PDB entry 3UUD | X-ray diffraction, 1.60 A resolution | chains A and B of the 4 polymer chains in the assembly

# Chain A
Protein: Estrogen receptor
Source organism: Homo sapiens
Notes: fragment: Ligand binding domain (residues 302-552)
UniProtKB: P03372 (ESR1_HUMAN); residues 302-552 here = UniProt positions 302-552
Amino-acid sequence (251 residues; numbered 302 to 552; the number before each row is that of its first residue):
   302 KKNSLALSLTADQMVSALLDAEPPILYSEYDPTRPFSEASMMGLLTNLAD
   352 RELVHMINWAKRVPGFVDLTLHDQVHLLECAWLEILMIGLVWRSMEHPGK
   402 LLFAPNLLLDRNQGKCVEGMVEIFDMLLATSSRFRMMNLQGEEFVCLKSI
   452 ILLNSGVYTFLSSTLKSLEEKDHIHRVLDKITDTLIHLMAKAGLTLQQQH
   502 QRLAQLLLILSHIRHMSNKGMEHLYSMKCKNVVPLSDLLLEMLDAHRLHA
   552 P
Unresolved in the structure: 302-304, 462-464, 550-552
Sequence notes: engineered mutation Ser537 (Tyr in P03372)
Modified positions: Cys381 (s-hydroxycysteine; CSO); Cys530 (s-hydroxycysteine; CSO)
Residues lining bound ligands: estradiol (EST): Met343, Leu346, Thr347, Leu349, Ala350, Glu353, Leu384, Leu387, Met388, Leu391, Arg394, Phe404, Met421, Ile424, Leu428, Gly521, His524, Leu525
From the paper describing this entry:
  - binding site for estradiol: Glu353, Arg394, Gly521, His524, Leu525
  - contacts within the chain: Thr347-Leu525 (hydrophobic contact), Leu525-Leu536 (hydrophobic contact)
  - mutagenesis - Y537S: increased stability

# Chain B
Protein: Estrogen receptor
Source organism: Homo sapiens
Notes: fragment: Ligand binding domain (residues 302-552)
UniProtKB: P03372 (ESR1_HUMAN); residue numbers follow UniProt; this construct covers 302-552
Amino-acid sequence (251 residues; row label = number of the first residue in the row):
   302 KKNSLALSLTADQMVSALLDAEPPILYSEYDPTRPFSEASMMGLLTNLAD
   352 RELVHMINWAKRVPGFVDLTLHDQVHLLECAWLEILMIGLVWRSMEHPGK
   402 LLFAPNLLLDRNQGKCVEGMVEIFDMLLATSSRFRMMNLQGEEFVCLKSI
   452 ILLNSGVYTFLSSTLKSLEEKDHIHRVLDKITDTLIHLMAKAGLTLQQQH
   502 QRLAQLLLILSHIRHMSNKGMEHLYSMKCKNVVPLSDLLLEMLDAHRLHA
   552 P
Unresolved in the structure: 302-303, 462-471, 551-552
Sequence notes: engineered mutation Ser537 (Tyr in P03372)
Modified positions: Cys381 (s-hydroxycysteine; CSO); Cys417 (s-hydroxycysteine; CSO)
Residues lining bound ligands: estradiol (EST): Met343, Leu346, Thr347, Leu349, Ala350, Glu353, Leu384, Leu387, Met388, Leu391, Arg394, Phe404, Met421, Ile424, Leu428, Gly521, His524, Leu525

# Chain A / chain B interface
Residue-residue contacts (58):
  Ala430(A) - Tyr459(B)
  Arg434(A) - Tyr459(B)  hydrogen bond
  Arg434(A) - His476(B)  hydrogen bond
  Ile451(A) - Leu509(B)  hydrophobic
  Asn455(A) - Leu509(B)
  Asn455(A) - His513(B)  hydrogen bond (backbone-side chain)
  Ser456(A) - His513(B)
  Val458(A) - His513(B)
  Tyr459(A) - Ala430(B)
  Tyr459(A) - Arg434(B)  hydrogen bond
  Tyr459(A) - Ile510(B)
  Tyr459(A) - His513(B)
  His476(A) - Arg434(B)
  Asp480(A) - Gln502(B)
  Asp480(A) - Gln506(B)  hydrogen bond
  Thr483(A) - His501(B)
  Thr483(A) - Ala505(B)
  Asp484(A) - Gln498(B)
  Asp484(A) - His501(B)  salt bridge
  Asp484(A) - Gln502(B)  hydrogen bond
  Ile487(A) - His501(B)
  Leu497(A) - Leu497(B)  hydrophobic
  Gln498(A) - Asp484(B)
  His501(A) - Thr483(B)
  His501(A) - Asp484(B)  salt bridge
  His501(A) - Ile487(B)
  His501(A) - Leu497(B)
  His501(A) - His501(B)
  His501(A) - Leu504(B)
  Gln502(A) - Asp480(B)
  Gln502(A) - Asp484(B)  hydrogen bond
  Leu504(A) - His501(B)
  Ala505(A) - Thr483(B)
  Ala505(A) - Leu508(B)  hydrophobic
  Gln506(A) - Asp480(B)  hydrogen bond
  Leu508(A) - Ala505(B)  hydrophobic
  Leu509(A) - Ile451(B)  hydrophobic
  Leu509(A) - Asn455(B)
  Ile510(A) - Tyr459(B)
  Leu511(A) - Leu509(B)  hydrophobic
  Leu511(A) - Ser512(B)  hydrogen bond (backbone-side chain)
  Ser512(A) - Leu511(B)  hydrogen bond (side chain-backbone)
  Ser512(A) - Ser512(B)  hydrogen bond (side chain-backbone)
  Ser512(A) - Arg515(B)  hydrogen bond
  His513(A) - Asn455(B)  hydrogen bond (side chain-backbone)
  His513(A) - Ser456(B)
  His513(A) - Tyr459(B)
  His513(A) - Arg515(B)
  Arg515(A) - Ser512(B)  hydrogen bond
  Arg515(A) - His513(B)  hydrogen bond
  Arg515(A) - His516(B)
  His516(A) - Arg515(B)
  His516(A) - Asn519(B)  hydrogen bond
  Asn519(A) - His516(B)  hydrogen bond
  Asn519(A) - Asn519(B)  hydrogen bond
  Lys520(A) - Leu549(B)
  Glu523(A) - Glu523(B)
  Leu549(A) - Lys520(B)
Also at the interface, not in a pair above, chain A (36 interface residues in all): Cys381, Met427, Thr460, Leu479, Gln500
Also at the interface, not in a pair above, chain B (36 interface residues in all): Cys381, Met427, Val458, Thr460, Leu479, His547

# Summary
Chain A and chain B each contribute 36 residues to their interface; the contacts include 18 hydrogen bonds and
2 salt bridges. Among the polar pairs are Asp484(A)-His501(B), His501(A)-Asp484(B) and Arg434(A)-Tyr459(B).
Bound to chain A: estradiol. From the paper: a binding site for estradiol at Glu353(A), Arg394(A) and
Gly521(A) among others; Y537S of chain A increases stability.
Chain A is Estrogen receptor and chain B is Estrogen receptor, both from Homo sapiens; the structure, Crystal
structure of hERa-LBD (Y537S) in complex with estradiol, was determined by X-ray diffraction together with
3UU7, 3UUA and 3UUC from the same study.
